Entry 7CYP (electron microscopy, 3.50 A resolution); this record covers chains D and E of the 9 polymer chains in the assembly.

# Chain D
Name: Light chain of HB27
Source organism: Homo sapiens
Chain sequence (110 residues; numbered 2 to 111; the number before each row is that of its first residue):
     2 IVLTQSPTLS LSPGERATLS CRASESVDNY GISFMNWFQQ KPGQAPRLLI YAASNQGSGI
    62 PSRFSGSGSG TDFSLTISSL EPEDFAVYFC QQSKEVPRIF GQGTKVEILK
Disulfide bonds: Cys22-Cys91

# Chain E
Name: Heavy chain of HB27
Source organism: Homo sapiens
Chain sequence (119 residues; row label = number of the first residue in the row):
     2 VKLVESGGGL VKPGGSLRLS CAASGFTFTN YGMSWVRQAP GKRLEWVAEI SSGGSYTYYP
    62 DTVTGRFTIS RDNAKNTLYL QMNSLRAEDT AVYYCARFRY GGGGTVDYWG QGTLVTVSS
Disulfide bonds: Cys22-Cys96

# Chain D / chain E interface
Contacting residue pairs (35):
  Phe35(D) - Gly104(E)
  Met36(D) - Gly104(E)
  Asn37(D) - Gly104(E)  hydrogen bond (side chain-backbone)
  Asn37(D) - Gly105(E)
  Phe39(D) - Val107(E)
  Gln41(D) - Gln39(E)
  Gln41(D) - Leu45(E)
  Gln41(D) - Tyr95(E)  hydrogen bond
  Ala46(D) - Tyr95(E)  hydrophobic
  Ala46(D) - Gly111(E)
  Pro47(D) - Leu45(E)  hydrophobic
  Pro47(D) - Tyr95(E)
  Pro47(D) - Trp110(E)
  Arg48(D) - Trp110(E)
  Leu49(D) - Thr106(E)
  Leu49(D) - Val107(E)
  Leu49(D) - Asp108(E)
  Leu49(D) - Trp110(E)
  Tyr52(D) - Arg100(E)
  Tyr52(D) - Thr106(E)
  Phe90(D) - Leu45(E)
  Gln92(D) - Val107(E)
  Pro98(D) - Trp47(E)  hydrophobic
  Pro98(D) - Pro61(E)  hydrophobic
  Arg99(D) - Trp47(E)
  Arg99(D) - Phe99(E)
  Arg99(D) - Thr106(E)
  Ile100(D) - Trp47(E)
  Phe101(D) - Val37(E)  hydrophobic
  Phe101(D) - Leu45(E)
  Phe101(D) - Glu46(E)
  Phe101(D) - Trp47(E)
  Phe101(D) - Trp110(E)  hydrophobic
  Gly102(D) - Arg44(E)
  Gln103(D) - Arg44(E)
Also at the interface, not in a pair above, chain D (21 interface residues in all): Gln45, Gln57, Ser94
Also at the interface, not in a pair above, chain E (20 interface residues in all): Tyr60, Gly103, Gln112

# In short
Chain D and chain E form an interface of 21 and 20 residues respectively, with 2 hydrogen bonds. Polar
contacts include Asn37(D)-Gly104(E) and Gln41(D)-Tyr95(E).
Here chain D is Light chain of HB27 and chain E is Heavy chain of HB27, both from Homo sapiens. Entry 7CYP
(Complex of SARS-CoV-2 spike trimer with its neutralizing antibody HB27) was determined by electron
microscopy.
